PDB entry 7UTT | X-ray diffraction, 2.04 A resolution | chains A and C of the 6 polymer chains in the assembly

# Chain A (and C)
Protein: Cyclic GMP-AMP synthase
From: Mus musculus
Notes: EC 2.7.7.86; chain C of this document is another copy of the same molecule, construct and numbering; everything in this record applies to it too
Reference sequence: Q8C6L5 (CGAS_MOUSE); residues 147-507 here = UniProt positions 147-507
Chain sequence (364 residues; each row starts with the number of its first residue):
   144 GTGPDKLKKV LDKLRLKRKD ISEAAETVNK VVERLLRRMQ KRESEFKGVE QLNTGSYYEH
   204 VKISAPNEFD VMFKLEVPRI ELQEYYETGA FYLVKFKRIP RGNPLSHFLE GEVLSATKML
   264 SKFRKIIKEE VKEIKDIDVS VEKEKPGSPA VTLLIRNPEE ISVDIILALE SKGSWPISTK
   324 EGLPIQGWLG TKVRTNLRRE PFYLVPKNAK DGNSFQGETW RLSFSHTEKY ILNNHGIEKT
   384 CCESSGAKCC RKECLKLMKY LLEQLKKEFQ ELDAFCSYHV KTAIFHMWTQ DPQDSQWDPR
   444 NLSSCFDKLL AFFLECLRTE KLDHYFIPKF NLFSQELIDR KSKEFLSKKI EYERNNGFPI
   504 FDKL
Unresolved in the structure: 144-148, 239-245, 507 (chain C: 144-148, 240-247, 354-358, 507)
Differences from the reference sequence: expression tag (144-146)
Bound ions: Mn2+ site 1: Glu211, Asp213, Asp307 (together with AMP-CPP); Mn2+ site 2: Glu211, Asp213 (together with AMP-CPP); Zn2+: His378, Cys384, Cys385, Cys392
Ligand contacts: AMP-CPP (APC; diphosphomethylphosphonic acid adenosyl ester): Gly198, Ser199, Glu202, Lys205, Glu211, Asp213, Asp307, Arg364, Ser368, Glu371, Lys402, Glu406, Ser420, Tyr421, Lys424, His467
Swiss-Prot annotation at these positions:
  - region: Lys372 to Lys395 (DNA-binding)
  - motif: Leu154 to Leu159 (Nuclear export signal), Asp281 to Ser291 (Nuclear localization signal)
  - binding site (GTP): Thr197, Asp307, Arg364 to Glu371
  - binding site (ATP): Ser199, Glu371, Lys402, Ser420 to Lys424
  - binding site (Mg(2+)): Glu211, Asp213, Asp307
  - binding site (2',3'-cGAMP): Asp213, Gly290, Asp307, Lys350, Arg364 to Ser366
  - binding site (Zn(2+)): His378, Cys384, Cys385, Cys392
  - site: Arg241 (Arginine-anchor), Asp307, Ile308 (Cleavage)
  - modified residue: Lys156 (N6-lactoyllysine), Glu176 (PolyADP-ribosyl glutamic acid), Ser199 (Phosphoserine), Tyr201 (Phosphotyrosine), Glu272 (5-glutamyl polyglutamate), Ser291 (Phosphoserine), Glu302 (5-glutamyl glutamate), Lys372 (N6-acetyllysine), Lys382 (N6-acetyllysine), Lys402 (N6-acetyllysine), Ser420 (Phosphoserine), Lys491 (N6-methyllysine)
  - lipidation (S-palmitoyl cysteine): Cys392, Cys393, Cys459
  - cross-link (Glycyl lysine isopeptide (Lys-Gly)): Lys217 (interchain with G-Cter in SUMO), Lys271 (interchain with G-Cter in ubiquitin), Lys335 (interchain with G-Cter in SUMO), Lys372 (interchain with G-Cter in SUMO), Lys382 (interchain with G-Cter in SUMO), Lys399 (interchain with G-Cter in ubiquitin), Lys402 (interchain with G-Cter in ubiquitin), Lys409 (interchain with G-Cter in ubiquitin), Lys410 (interchain with G-Cter in ubiquitin), Lys464 (interchain with G-Cter in SUMO)
  - mutagenesis: Lys156 (K156Q: Mimics lactylation; knockin mice show higher mortality following HSV-1 infection), Asn172 (N172K: Induces alteration of the DNA-binding surface and leads to decreased synthesis of cyclic GMP-AMP (cGAMP); when associated with L-180), Glu176 (E176A: Abolished poly-ADP-ribosylation by PARP1, stimulating interferon production in knockin mice), Arg180 (R180L: Induces alteration of the DNA-binding surface and leads to decreased synthesis of cyclic GMP-AMP (cGAMP); when associated with K-182), Gly198 (G198A: Abolishes stimulation of interferon production; when associated with A-199), Ser199 (S199A: Abolishes stimulation of interferon production; when associated with A-199), Tyr201 (Y201E: Phosphomimetic mutant; reduced translocation to the nucleus following treatment with etoposide), Glu211 to Asp213 (Abolished nucleotidyltransferase activity. Does not affect nuclear localization and tethering to chromatin), Glu211 (E211A: Abolishes ability to promote type-I interferon production), Asp213 (D213A: Abolishes ability to promote type-I interferon production), Lys217 (K217R: Reduced sumoylation), Arg222 (R222E: Impaired tethering to chromatin, leading to constitutive activation in the absence of DNA), 31 further mutagenesis entries in UniProt

# Chain A / chain C interface
Contacting residue pairs (35):
  Gln329(A) - Thr383(C)
  Gln329(A) - Ser388(C)
  Gly330(A) - Ser388(C)
  Trp331(A) - Thr383(C)
  Leu332(A) - Lys382(C)
  Gly333(A) - Thr383(C)
  Gly333(A) - Glu386(C)
  Thr334(A) - Glu386(C)  hydrogen bond (backbone-side chain)
  Thr334(A) - Ser387(C)
  Lys335(A) - Asn376(C)
  Lys335(A) - Asn377(C)
  Lys335(A) - Glu386(C)  salt bridge
  Asn376(A) - Lys335(C)
  Asn377(A) - Lys335(C)
  Asn377(A) - Lys382(C)  hydrogen bond (backbone-side chain)
  Gly379(A) - Lys382(C)  hydrogen bond (backbone-side chain)
  Ile380(A) - Ile380(C)
  Ile380(A) - Glu381(C)
  Ile380(A) - Lys382(C)  hydrogen bond (backbone-backbone)
  Glu381(A) - Ile380(C)
  Glu381(A) - Gln436(C)  hydrogen bond
  Lys382(A) - Leu332(C)
  Lys382(A) - Asn377(C)  hydrogen bond (side chain-backbone)
  Lys382(A) - Gly379(C)  hydrogen bond (side chain-backbone)
  Lys382(A) - Ile380(C)  hydrogen bond (backbone-backbone)
  Lys382(A) - Lys382(C)
  Thr383(A) - Gln329(C)
  Thr383(A) - Gly333(C)
  Glu386(A) - Gly333(C)
  Glu386(A) - Thr334(C)  hydrogen bond (side chain-backbone)
  Glu386(A) - Lys335(C)  salt bridge
  Ser387(A) - Thr334(C)
  Ser388(A) - Gln329(C)
  Ser388(A) - Gly330(C)
  Gln436(A) - Glu381(C)  hydrogen bond
Interface residues without a listed pair, chain A (19 interface residues in all): His378
Interface residues without a listed pair, chain C (19 interface residues in all): Trp331, His378

# Summary
Chain A and chain C each contribute 19 residues to their interface, with 10 hydrogen bonds and 2 salt bridges.
Polar contacts include Lys335(A)-Glu386(C), Thr334(A)-Glu386(C) and Asn377(A)-Lys382(C). Bound to chain A:
AMP-CPP.
Both chains are Cyclic GMP-AMP synthase (Mus musculus). Entry 7UTT (Structure of Non-hydrolyzable ATP (ApCpp)
binds to Cyclic GMP AMP synthase (cGAS) through Mn coordination) was determined by X-ray diffraction.
